PDB entry 3OE7 | X-ray diffraction, 3.19 A resolution | chains A and G of the 9 polymer chains in the assembly

[Chain A]
Protein: ATP synthase subunit alpha
Organism: Saccharomyces cerevisiae
Notes: EC 3.6.3.14
UniProt: P07251 (ATPA_YEAST); residues 1-510 here correspond to UniProt positions 36-545 (UniProt number = residue number + 35)
Amino-acid sequence (510 residues; row label = number of the first residue in the row):
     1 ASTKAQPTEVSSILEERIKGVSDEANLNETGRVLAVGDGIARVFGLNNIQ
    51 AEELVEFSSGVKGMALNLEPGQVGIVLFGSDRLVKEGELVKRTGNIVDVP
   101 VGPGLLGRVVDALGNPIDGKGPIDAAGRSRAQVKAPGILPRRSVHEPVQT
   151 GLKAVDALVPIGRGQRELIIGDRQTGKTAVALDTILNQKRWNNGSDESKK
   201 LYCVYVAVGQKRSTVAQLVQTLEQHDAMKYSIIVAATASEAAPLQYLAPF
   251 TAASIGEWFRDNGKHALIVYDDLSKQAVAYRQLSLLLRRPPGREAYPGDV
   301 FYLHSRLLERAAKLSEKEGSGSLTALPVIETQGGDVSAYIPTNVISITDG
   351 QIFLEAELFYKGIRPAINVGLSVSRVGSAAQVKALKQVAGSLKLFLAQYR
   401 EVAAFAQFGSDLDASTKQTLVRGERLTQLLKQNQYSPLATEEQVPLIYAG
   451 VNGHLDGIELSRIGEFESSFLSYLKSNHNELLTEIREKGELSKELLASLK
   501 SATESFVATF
Unresolved in the structure: 1-25, 408-409, 510
Ion coordination: Mg2+: Thr178 (together with AMP-PNP)
Ligand contacts: AMP-PNP (ANP; phosphoaminophosphonic acid-adenylate ester): Asp172, Arg173, Gln174, Thr175, Gly176, Lys177, Thr178, Ala179, Glu330, Phe359, Arg364, Pro365, Gln432, Asn433, Gln434
Swiss-Prot annotation at these positions:
  - binding site (ATP): Gly171 to Thr178
  - site: Ser372 (Required for activity)
  - modified residue (Phosphoserine): Ser22, Ser143
What the authors report for this chain:
  - binding site for phosphate ion: Arg375

[Chain G]
Protein: ATP synthase subunit gamma
Organism: Saccharomyces cerevisiae
Notes: EC 3.6.3.14
UniProt: P38077 (ATPG_YEAST); residues 1-278 here correspond to UniProt positions 34-311 (UniProt number = residue number + 33)
Amino-acid sequence (278 residues; each row starts with the number of its first residue):
     1 ATLKEVEMRLKSIKNIEKITKTMKIVASTRLSKAEKAKISAKKMDEAEQL
    51 FYKNAETKNLDVEATETGAPKELIVAITSDKGLCGSIHSQLAKAVRRHLN
   101 DQPNADIVTIGDKIKMQLLRTHPNNIKLSINGIGKDAPTFQESALIADKL
   151 LSVMKAGTYPKISIFYNDPVSSLSFEPSEKPIFNAKTIEQSPSFGKFEID
   201 TDANVPRDLFEYTLANQMLTAMAQGYAAEISARRNAMDNASKNAGDMINR
   251 YSILYNRTRQAVITNELVDTITGASSLG
Unresolved in the structure: 60-70, 277-278
Construct notes: engineered mutation Thr270 (Ile303 in P38077)

[Chain A / chain G interface]
Residue-residue contacts (10; chain A residue first):
  Pro291(A) with Thr270(G)
  Gly292(A) with Leu267(G)
  Arg293(A) with Ile263(G); Leu267(G)
  Ala404(A) with Lys18(G); Thr22(G)
  Phe405(A) with Thr22(G); Ile25(G), hydrophobic
  Asp411(A) with Thr29(G); Arg30(G), salt bridge
Also at the interface, not in a pair above, chain A (8 interface residues in all): Ala295, Ser410
Also at the interface, not in a pair above, chain G (11 interface residues in all): Val26, Ile271, Ala274

[Summary]
Chain A and chain G form an interface of 8 and 11 residues respectively, with 1 salt bridge. The salt-bridged
pair is Asp411(A)-Arg30(G). Bound to chain A: AMP-PNP. UniProt lists 8 ATP-binding residues on chain A. From
the paper: a binding site for phosphate ion at Arg375(A).
Here chain A is ATP synthase subunit alpha and chain G is ATP synthase subunit gamma, both from Saccharomyces
cerevisiae. Entry 3OE7 (Structure of four mutant forms of yeast f1 ATPase: gamma-I270T) was determined by
X-ray diffraction (same publication as 3OEH and 3OFN).
